1VQ6 - chains 0 and M of the 33 polymer chains in the assembly; structure by X-ray diffraction, 2.70 A resolution.

Chain 0:
Molecule: 23S ribosomal RNA
Organism: Haloarcula marismortui
Sequence (2922 nucleotides; numbered 2 to 2923; the number before each row is that of its first residue):
     2 UUGGCUACUA UGCCAGCUGG UGGAUUGCUC GGCUCAGGCG CUGAUGAAGG ACGUGCCAAG
    62 CUGCGAUAAG CCAUGGGGAG CCGCACGGAG GCGAAGAACC AUGGAUUUCC GAAUGAGAAU
   122 CUCUCUAACA AUUGCUUCGC GCAAUGAGGA ACCCCGAGAA CUGAAACAUC UCAGUAUCGG
   182 GAGGAACAGA AAACGCAAUG UGAUGUCGUU AGUAACCGCG AGUGAACGCG AUACAGCCCA
   242 AACCGAAGCC CUCACGGGCA AUGUGGUGUC AGGGCUACCU CUCAUCAGCC GACCGUCUCG
   302 ACGAAGUCUC UUGGAACAGA GCGUGAUACA GGGUGACAAC CCCGUACUCG AGACCAGUAC
   362 GACGUGCGGU AGUGCCAGAG UAGCGGGGGU UGGAUAUCCC UCGCGAAUAA CGCAGGCAUC
   422 GACUGCGAAG GCUAAACACA ACCUGAGACC GAUAGUGAAC AAGUAGUGUG AACGAACGCU
   482 GCAAAGUACC CUCAGAAGGG AGGCGAAAUA GAGCAUGAAA UCAGUUGGCG AUCGAGCGAC
   542 AGGGCAUACA AGGUCCCUCG ACGAAUGACC GACGCGCGAG CGUCCAGUAA GACUCACGGG
   602 AAGCCGAUGU UCUGUCGUAC GUUUUGAAAA ACGAGCCAGG GAGUGUGUCU GCAUGGCAAG
   662 UCUAACCGGA GUAUCCGGGG AGGCACAGGG AAACCGACAU GGCCGCAGGG CUUUGCCCGA
   722 GGGCCGCCGU CUUCAAGGGC GGGGAGCCAU GUGGACACGA CCCGAAUCCG GACGAUCUAC
   782 GCAUGGACAA GAUGAAGCGU GCCGAAAGGC ACGUGGAAGU CUGUUAGAGU UGGUGUCCUA
   842 CAAUACCCUC UCGUGAUCUA UGUGUAGGGG UGAAAGGCCC AUCGAGUCCG GCAACAGCUG
   902 GUUCCAAUCG AAACAUGUCG AAGCAUGACC UCCGCCGAGG UAGUCUGUGA GGUAGAGCGA
   962 CCGAUUGGUG UGUCCGCCUC CGAGAGGAGU CGGCACACCU GUCAAACUCC AAACUUACAG
  1022 ACGCCGUUUG ACGCGGGGAU UCCGGUGCGC GGGGUAAGCC UGUGUACCAG GAGGGGAACA
  1082 ACCCAGAGAU AGGUUAAGGU CCCCAAGUGU GGAUUAAGUG UAAUCCUCUG AAGGUGGUCU
  1142 CGAGCCCUAG ACAGCCGGGA GGUGAGCUUA GAAGCAGCUA CCCUCUAAGA AAAGCGUAAC
  1202 AGCUUACCGG CCGAGGUUUG AGGCGCCCAA AAUGAUCGGG ACUCAAAUCC ACCACCGAGA
  1262 CCUGUCCGUA CCACUCAUAC UGGUAAUCGA GUAGAUUGGC GCUCUAAUUG GAUGGAAGUA
  1322 GGGGUGAAAA CUCCUAUGGA CCGAUUAGUG ACGAAAAUCC UGGCCAUAGU AGCAGCGAUA
  1382 GUCGGGUGAG AACCCCGACG GCCUAAUGGA UAAGGGUUCC UCAGCACUGC UGAUCAGCUG
  1442 AGGGUUAGCC GGUCCUAAGU CAUACCGCAA CUCGACUAUG ACGAAAUGGG AAACGGGUUA
  1502 AUAUUCCCGU GCCACUAUGC AGUGAAAGUU GACGCCCUGG GGUCGAUCAC GCUGGGCAUU
  1562 CGCCCAGUCG AACCGUCCAA CUCCGUGGAA GCCGUAAUGG CAGGAAGCGG ACGAACGGCG
  1622 GCAUAGGGAA ACGUGAUUCA ACCUGGGGCC CAUGAAAAGA CGAGCAUAGU GUCCGUACCG
  1682 AGAACCGACA CAGGUGUCCA UGGCGGCGAA AGCCAAGGCC UGUCGGGAGC AACCAACGUU
  1742 AGGGAAUUCG GCAAGUUAGU CCCGUACCUU CGGAAGAAGG GAUGCCUGCU CCGGAACGGA
  1802 GCAGGUCGCA GUGACUCGGA AGCUCGGACU GUCUAGUAAC AACAUAGGUG ACCGCAAAUC
  1862 CGCAAGGACU CGUACGGUCA CUGAAUCCUG CCCAGUGCAG GUAUCUGAAC ACCUCGUACA
  1922 AGAGGACGAA GGACCUGUCA ACGGCGGGGG UAACUAUGAC CCUCUUAAGG UAGCGUAGUA
  1982 CCUUGCCGCA UCAGUAGCGG CUUGCAUGAA UGGAUUAACC AGAGCUUCAC UGUCCCAACG
  2042 UUGGGCCCGG UGAACUGUAC AUUCCAGUGC GGAGUCUGGA GACACCCAGG GGGAAGCGAA
  2102 GACCCUAUGG AGCUUUACUG CAGGCUGUCG CUGAGACGUG GUCGCCGAUG UGCAGCAUAG
  2162 GUAGGAGACA CUACACAGGU ACCCGCGCUA GCGGGCCACC GAGUCAACAG UGAAAUACUA
  2222 CCCGUCGGUG ACUGCGACUC UCACUCCGGG AGGAGGACAC CGAUAGCCGG GCAGUUUGAC
  2282 UGGGGCGGUA CGCGCUCGAA AAGAUAUCGA GCGCGCCCUA UGGCUAUCUC AGCCGGGACA
  2342 GAGACCCGGC GAAGAGUGCA AGAGCAAAAG AUAGCUUGAC AGUGUUCUUC CCAACGAGGA
  2402 ACGCUGACGC GAAAGCGUGG UCUAGCGAAC CAAUUAGCCU GCUUGAUGCG GGCAAUUGAU
  2462 GACAGAAAAG CUACCCUAGG GAUAACAGAG UCGUCACUCG CAAGAGCACA UAUCGACCGA
  2522 GUGGCUUGCU ACCUCGAUGU CGGUUCCCUC CAUCCUGCCC GUGCAGAAGC GGGCAAGGGU
  2582 GAGGUUGUUC GCCUAUUAAA GGAGGUCGUG AGCUGGGUUU AGACCGUCGU GAGACAGGUC
  2642 GGCUGCUAUC UACUGGGUGU GUAAUGGUGU CUGACAAGAA CGACCGUAUA GUACGAGAGG
  2702 AACUACGGUU GGUGGCCACU GGUGUACCGG UUGUUCGAGA GAGCACGUGC CGGGUAGCCA
  2762 CGCCACACGG GGUAAGAGCU GAACGCAUCU AAGCUCGAAA CCCACUUGGA AAAGAGACAC
  2822 CGCCGAGGUC CCGCGUACAA GACGCGGUCG AUAGACUCGG GGUGUGCGCG UCGAGGUAAC
  2882 GAGACGUUAA GCCCACGAGC ACUAACAGAC CAAAGCCAUC AU
Unresolved in the structure: 2-9, 126-127, 715, 971-998, 1560, 1952-1963, 2137-2236, 2339-2343, 2665-2666, 2915-2923
Modified positions: 1MA (6-hydro-1-methyladenosine-5'-monophosphate) at position 628, OMU (o2'-methyluridine 5'-monophosphate) at position 2587, OMG (o2'-methylguanosine-5'-monophosphate) at position 2588, UR3 (3-methyluridine-5'-monophoshate) at position 2619, PSU (pseudouridine-5'-monophosphate) at position 2621
Ion coordination: Mg2+ site 1 near G28 (its only coordinating residue here); Na+ site 1: C40, G41, A442, C443; Na+ site 2: G56, A59, G61; Na+ site 3: G66, U107, U108; Mg2+ site 2 near U115 (its only coordinating residue here); Na+ site 4: C141, G142; Na+ site 5 near U146 (its only coordinating residue here); Mg2+ site 3: C162, U2276; K+ site 1: C162, U163, U172; Mg2+ site 4: A165, A167, C168; Na+ site 6: A165, A166, A167; Mg2+ site 5: A166, G219; 69 more Na+ sites not listed; 91 more Mg2+ sites not listed; 1 more K+ sites not listed

Chain M:
Protein: 50S Ribosomal Protein L15E
Organism: Haloarcula marismortui
Chain sequence (194 residues; numbered 1 to 194; the number before each row is that of its first residue):
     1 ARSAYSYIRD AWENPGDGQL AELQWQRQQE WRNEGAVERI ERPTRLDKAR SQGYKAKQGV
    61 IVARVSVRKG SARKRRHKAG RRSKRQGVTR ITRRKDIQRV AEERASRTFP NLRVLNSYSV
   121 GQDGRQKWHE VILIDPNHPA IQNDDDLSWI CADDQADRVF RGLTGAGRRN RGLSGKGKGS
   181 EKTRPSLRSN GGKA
Construct notes: conflict Glu13 (Lys14 in 55231501), Ala194 (Gly195 in 55231501)
Ion coordination: Na+ site 1: Ser106, Phe109, Pro110, Leu112; Na+ site 2: Lys193 (shared with U391(0), U392(0), C399(0) of chain 0)

How chain 0 and chain M interact:
Contacting residue pairs (269):
  U133(0) with Thr108(M), hydrogen bond to the sugar; Pro110(M), base contact
  U134(0) with Thr108(M), phosphate contact; Phe109(M), phosphate contact; Asn111(M), hydrogen bond to the sugar
  G135(0) with Arg39(M), salt bridge to the phosphate; Ile61(M), phosphate contact; Phe109(M), phosphate contact; Asn111(M), hydrogen bond to the sugar; Asp135(M), hydrogen bond to the sugar
  C136(0) with Arg39(M), salt bridge to the phosphate; Gln58(M), phosphate contact; His138(M), hydrogen bond to the sugar
  U137(0) with Gln58(M), phosphate contact
  A145(0) with Asn111(M), sugar contact; Asn137(M), sugar contact
  C154(0) with Arg188(M), salt bridge to the phosphate
  C155(0) with Arg161(M), hydrogen bond to the sugar; Arg171(M), hydrogen bond to the phosphate; Ser186(M), hydrogen bond to the phosphate; Arg188(M), salt bridge to the phosphate; Ser189(M), phosphate contact
  C156(0) with Arg99(M), hydrogen bond to the phosphate; Phe160(M), sugar contact; Arg161(M), sugar contact; Gly162(M), sugar contact; Arg171(M), salt bridge to the phosphate; Ser186(M), phosphate contact; Leu187(M), hydrogen bond to the phosphate; Arg188(M), hydrogen bond to the phosphate
  G157(0) with Lys95(M), hydrogen bond to the sugar; Arg99(M), salt bridge to the phosphate; Asn170(M), hydrogen bond to the phosphate; Leu187(M), phosphate contact
  A158(0) with Arg93(M), hydrogen bond to the phosphate; Arg94(M), hydrogen bond to the phosphate
  G159(0) with Lys74(M), salt bridge to the phosphate; Arg93(M), salt bridge to the phosphate
  A160(0) with Arg81(M), hydrogen bond to the sugar; Arg85(M), salt bridge to the phosphate
  A161(0) with Gly80(M), sugar contact; Arg81(M), phosphate contact; Arg82(M), hydrogen bond to the phosphate; Arg85(M), phosphate contact
  A169(0) with Ser83(M), phosphate contact
  U170(0) with Arg82(M), salt bridge to the phosphate; Ser83(M), hydrogen bond to the phosphate; Lys84(M), hydrogen bond to the phosphate
  C171(0) with Arg82(M), salt bridge to the phosphate; Lys84(M), salt bridge to the phosphate
  U172(0) with Arg82(M), hydrogen bond to the base
  A174(0) with Arg85(M), base contact
  G175(0) with Arg94(M), hydrogen bond to the base; Gly191(M), sugar contact; Gly192(M), base contact; Lys193(M), sugar contact
  G181(0) with Arg107(M), hydrogen bond to the sugar; Phe160(M), hydrogen bond to the base
  G182(0) with Asp157(M), hydrogen bond to the sugar; Arg161(M), sugar contact
  A183(0) with Asp153(M), phosphate contact; Asp154(M), sugar contact; Ala156(M), sugar contact; Asp157(M), phosphate contact; Arg161(M), hydrogen bond to the sugar
  A187(0) with Arg161(M), phosphate contact
  C188(0) with Asp154(M), phosphate contact; Arg161(M), salt bridge to the phosphate; Leu163(M), phosphate contact; Arg171(M), hydrogen bond to the phosphate; Pro185(M), hydrogen bond to the sugar; Ser186(M), sugar contact
  A189(0) with Leu163(M), phosphate contact; Arg168(M), salt bridge to the phosphate; Arg171(M), salt bridge to the phosphate; Leu173(M), sugar contact; Arg184(M), hydrogen bond to the phosphate; Pro185(M), sugar contact
  G190(0) with Leu173(M), phosphate contact; Lys176(M), hydrogen bond to the phosphate; Arg184(M), salt bridge to the phosphate
  A191(0) with Lys176(M), salt bridge to the phosphate
  A192(0) with Lys176(M), base contact
  A193(0) with Ser174(M), phosphate contact; Lys176(M), phosphate contact
  A194(0) with Lys176(M), sugar contact; Gly177(M), phosphate contact
  C195(0) with Gly177(M), phosphate contact; Lys178(M), hydrogen bond to the phosphate
  A204(0) with Lys176(M), hydrogen bond to the sugar
  U205(0) with Arg184(M), phosphate contact
  G206(0) with Arg184(M), phosphate contact; Pro185(M), phosphate contact
  U207(0) with Pro185(M), phosphate contact
  A226(0) with Lys182(M), sugar contact
  A227(0) with Glu181(M), sugar contact
  C239(0) with Asp146(M), hydrogen bond to the sugar
  C240(0) with Asp146(M), phosphate contact
  A241(0) with Arg50(M), sugar contact; Ser51(M), sugar contact
  A242(0) with Ser3(M), phosphate contact; Tyr5(M), phosphate contact; Arg50(M), salt bridge to the phosphate
  A243(0) with Ala1(M), hydrogen bond to the phosphate; Ser3(M), phosphate contact
  C244(0) with Ala1(M), hydrogen bond to the phosphate
  C251(0) with Gln58(M), sugar contact; His138(M), sugar contact; Pro139(M), phosphate contact; Ala140(M), sugar contact; Asn143(M), hydrogen bond to the phosphate
  C252(0) with Pro139(M), phosphate contact
  G259(0) with Gln58(M), hydrogen bond to the base
  C260(0) with Gln58(M), sugar contact
  A261(0) with Arg42(M), salt bridge to the phosphate; Ala56(M), sugar contact
  A262(0) with Arg42(M), salt bridge to the phosphate
  U263(0) with Arg42(M), hydrogen bond to the sugar; Leu46(M), phosphate contact
  G264(0) with Tyr5(M), hydrogen bond to the phosphate; Leu46(M), phosphate contact; Arg50(M), salt bridge to the phosphate; Ala56(M), sugar contact
  U265(0) with Arg50(M), salt bridge to the phosphate; Lys55(M), phosphate contact; Ala56(M), hydrogen bond to the phosphate; Lys57(M), phosphate contact
  G266(0) with Lys55(M), salt bridge to the phosphate; Lys57(M), salt bridge to the phosphate; Asp144(M), phosphate contact
  C376(0) with Ala1(M), hydrogen bond to the sugar
  C377(0) with Ala1(M), sugar contact; Arg2(M), phosphate contact
  A378(0) with Arg9(M), salt bridge to the phosphate
  G379(0) with Arg9(M), sugar contact; Lys48(M), phosphate contact; Ser51(M), hydrogen bond to the base
  A380(0) with Arg9(M), salt bridge to the phosphate; Trp12(M), sugar contact; Glu13(M), base contact; Lys48(M), salt bridge to the phosphate
  G381(0) with Glu13(M), base contact; Pro15(M), base contact; Arg45(M), salt bridge to the phosphate; Lys48(M), salt bridge to the phosphate
  G388(0) with Arg90(M), hydrogen bond to the sugar; Thr92(M), base contact
  G389(0) with Arg90(M), salt bridge to the phosphate
  G390(0) with Lys84(M), salt bridge to the phosphate; Arg94(M), sugar contact
  U391(0) with Lys84(M), salt bridge to the phosphate; Arg85(M), salt bridge to the phosphate; Arg94(M), sugar contact; Lys193(M), hydrogen bond to the sugar
  U392(0) with Lys182(M), sugar contact; Lys193(M), sugar contact
  G393(0) with Glu181(M), base contact; Lys182(M), hydrogen bond to the base
  G394(0) with Lys178(M), base contact; Gly179(M), base contact; Glu181(M), hydrogen bond to the base; Lys182(M), base contact
  U398(0) with Gly179(M), hydrogen bond to the sugar
  C399(0) with Gly172(M), phosphate contact; Lys178(M), phosphate contact; Gly179(M), sugar contact; Thr183(M), sugar contact; Ala194(M), hydrogen bond to the sugar
  C400(0) with Arg94(M), hydrogen bond to the sugar; Arg169(M), phosphate contact; Asn170(M), phosphate contact; Gly172(M), phosphate contact
  C401(0) with Thr92(M), hydrogen bond to the base; Arg93(M), hydrogen bond to the sugar; Arg94(M), sugar contact; Lys95(M), phosphate contact; Asp96(M), phosphate contact; Asn170(M), phosphate contact
  U402(0) with Gly70(M), hydrogen bond to the phosphate; Ser71(M), sugar contact; Thr92(M), sugar contact; Asp96(M), phosphate contact; Ile97(M), hydrogen bond to the phosphate
  C403(0) with Lys69(M), phosphate contact; Gly70(M), hydrogen bond to the phosphate; Lys127(M), salt bridge to the phosphate
  G404(0) with Lys69(M), salt bridge to the phosphate; Gln122(M), hydrogen bond to the phosphate
  A407(0) with Asn14(M), phosphate contact
  U409(0) with Glu13(M), base contact
  G416(0) with Lys178(M), salt bridge to the phosphate
  G417(0) with Lys178(M), hydrogen bond to the sugar
  A430(0) with Arg169(M), phosphate contact
  G431(0) with Lys48(M), salt bridge to the phosphate; Ser51(M), sugar contact; Gln52(M), hydrogen bond to the phosphate; Asn116(M), hydrogen bond to the phosphate
  G432(0) with Asn116(M), phosphate contact; Trp149(M), hydrogen bond to the sugar; Gly165(M), phosphate contact
  C433(0) with Trp149(M), sugar contact; Arg158(M), salt bridge to the phosphate; Arg168(M), salt bridge to the phosphate
  U434(0) with Gln155(M), hydrogen bond to the phosphate
  C770(0) with Ala79(M), phosphate contact; Gly80(M), hydrogen bond to the phosphate; Arg81(M), hydrogen bond to the phosphate
  G771(0) with Ala79(M), phosphate contact; Arg81(M), salt bridge to the phosphate
  G869(0) with Lys78(M), sugar contact
  G870(0) with Lys78(M), phosphate contact
  C1467(0) with Gly35(M), phosphate contact; Ala36(M), hydrogen bond to the phosphate
  G1468(0) with Ala36(M), phosphate contact
  C1469(0) with Arg68(M), salt bridge to the phosphate; Arg73(M), salt bridge to the phosphate; Arg104(M), salt bridge to the phosphate
  A1470(0) with Arg68(M), salt bridge to the phosphate; Ala72(M), phosphate contact; Arg73(M), hydrogen bond to the phosphate; Arg93(M), salt bridge to the phosphate; Lys95(M), hydrogen bond to the sugar; Val100(M), phosphate contact
  A1471(0) with Val100(M), phosphate contact; Arg104(M), salt bridge to the phosphate; Arg107(M), phosphate contact
  C1472(0) with Arg107(M), salt bridge to the phosphate
  G1863(0) with Arg75(M), phosphate contact
  C1864(0) with Arg73(M), sugar contact; Lys74(M), sugar contact; Arg75(M), salt bridge to the phosphate
  G2121(0) with Arg76(M), base contact; Ser83(M), sugar contact; Gln86(M), hydrogen bond to the base
  C2122(0) with Arg76(M), hydrogen bond to the base; Gln86(M), hydrogen bond to the sugar; Gly87(M), phosphate contact; Val88(M), phosphate contact
  A2123(0) with Arg76(M), hydrogen bond to the sugar; Gly87(M), phosphate contact; Val88(M), hydrogen bond to the phosphate; Thr89(M), hydrogen bond to the phosphate
  G2131(0) with Gly124(M), hydrogen bond to the base
  C2132(0) with Asp123(M), sugar contact; Gly124(M), hydrogen bond to the sugar
  C2243(0) with Trp25(M), base contact
  A2244(0) with Trp25(M), sugar contact; Gln29(M), sugar contact; Arg32(M), phosphate contact
  C2245(0) with Gln29(M), phosphate contact; Arg32(M), salt bridge to the phosphate
  U2246(0) with Arg125(M), salt bridge to the phosphate
  C2262(0) with Gly124(M), base contact; Arg125(M), sugar contact
  G2263(0) with Lys69(M), sugar contact; Gly70(M), phosphate contact; Ser71(M), phosphate contact; Arg73(M), sugar contact
  A2264(0) with Gly70(M), phosphate contact; Ser71(M), hydrogen bond to the phosphate
  A2266(0) with Arg90(M), salt bridge to the phosphate
  G2272(0) with Arg76(M), base contact
  C2273(0) with Arg76(M), hydrogen bond to the base
  A2274(0) with His77(M), hydrogen bond to the sugar; Gly80(M), phosphate contact; Arg81(M), hydrogen bond to the sugar; Gln86(M), hydrogen bond to the base
  G2275(0) with Gly80(M), phosphate contact; Arg81(M), sugar contact
Other interface residues (no listed pair), chain 0 (123 interface residues in all): A144, U146, C173, U176, G184, G225, C250, A1865, G2124, U2133, U2265
Other interface residues (no listed pair), chain M (120 interface residues in all): Tyr54, Gly59, Ser66, Ile91, Leu112, Asp145

Summary:
123 residues of chain 0 face 120 of chain M across their interface, with 77 hydrogen bonds and 51 salt
bridges. Polar contacts include U172(0)-Arg82(M), G175(0)-Arg94(M) and G181(0)-Phe160(M). C40(0), G41(0),
A442(0) and C443(0) coordinate Na+ site 1. G56(0), A59(0) and G61(0) coordinate Na+ site 2.
Here chain 0 is 23S ribosomal RNA and chain M is 50S Ribosomal Protein L15E, both from Haloarcula marismortui.
Entry 1VQ6 (The structure of c-hpmn and CCA-PHE-CAP-BIO bound to the large ribosomal subunit of haloarcula
marismortui) was determined by X-ray diffraction, deposited together with 1VQ7 and 1VQN.
